PDB entry 8ZKK | electron microscopy, 3.60 A resolution | chains U and D of the 9 polymer chains in the assembly

[Chain U]
Molecule: portal gp5
From: Vibrio cholerae
Chain sequence (652 residues; row label = number of the first residue in the row):
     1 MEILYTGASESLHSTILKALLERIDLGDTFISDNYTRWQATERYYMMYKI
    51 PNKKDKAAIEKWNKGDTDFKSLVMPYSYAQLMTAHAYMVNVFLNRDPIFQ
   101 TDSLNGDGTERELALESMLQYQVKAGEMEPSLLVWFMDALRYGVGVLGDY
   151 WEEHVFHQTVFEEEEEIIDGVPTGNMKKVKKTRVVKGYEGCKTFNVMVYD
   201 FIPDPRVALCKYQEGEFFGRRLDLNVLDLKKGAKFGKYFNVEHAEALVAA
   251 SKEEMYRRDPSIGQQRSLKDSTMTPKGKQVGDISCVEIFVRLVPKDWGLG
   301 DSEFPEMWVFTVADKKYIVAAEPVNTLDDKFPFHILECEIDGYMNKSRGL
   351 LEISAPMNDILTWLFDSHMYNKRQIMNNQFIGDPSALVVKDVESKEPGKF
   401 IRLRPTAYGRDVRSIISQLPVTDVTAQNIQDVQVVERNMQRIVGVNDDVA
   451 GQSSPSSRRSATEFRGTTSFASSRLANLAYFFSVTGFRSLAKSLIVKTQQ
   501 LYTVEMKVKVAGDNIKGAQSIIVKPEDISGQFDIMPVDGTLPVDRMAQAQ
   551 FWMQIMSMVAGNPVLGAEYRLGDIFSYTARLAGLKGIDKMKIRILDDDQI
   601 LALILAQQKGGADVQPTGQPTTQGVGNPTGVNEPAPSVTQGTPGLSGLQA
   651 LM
Not modelled in the structure: 162-178, 607-652

[Chain D]
Molecule: adaptor gp12
From: Vibrio cholerae
Chain sequence (202 residues; each row starts with the number of its first residue):
     1 MDKATLVKTIAYRMGNVKGQDTAIDFELALSIERLEGQEFVPWFLLSENN
    51 FFEGTAQENRIPVPRGFIREYEEGSLYLRRVAGTGKCLIKKSQDQLLKYE
   101 GMTGEPSHYSLTNQYFRIYPVPQEDFKVELLFYRKSSTLNVEDNPWYEYA
   151 AELLVAETIWAMLSARRDKMADYWKSVAADQMRRLTILDAERRLANQEIF
   201 MG

[Chain U / chain D interface]
Contacting residue pairs (5; chain U residue first):
  Q374(U) with M201(D), hydrogen bond (side chain-backbone); G202(D), hydrogen bond (side chain-backbone)
  K390(U) with Q95(D)
  E393(U) with Q95(D), hydrogen bond
  L419(U) with M201(D), hydrophobic
Interface residues without a listed pair, chain D (5 interface residues in all): K91, D94

[Overview]
4 residues of chain U face 5 of chain D across their interface; the contacts include 3 hydrogen bonds. Polar
contacts include Q374(U)-M201(D), Q374(U)-G202(D) and E393(U)-Q95(D).
Chain U is portal gp5 and chain D is adaptor gp12, both from Vibrio cholerae; the structure, Portal-tail of
Vibrio cholerae typing phage mature VP1, was determined by electron microscopy together with 8ZKM and 9IN6
from the same study.
